Entry 8OM7 (electron microscopy, 3.74 A resolution); this record covers chains A and C of the 6 polymer chains in the assembly.

== Chain A (and C) ==
Name: Lon protease homolog, mitochondrial
From: Homo sapiens
Notes: EC 3.4.21.53; chain C of this document is another copy of the same molecule, construct and numbering; everything in this record applies to it too
UniProtKB: P36776 (LONM_HUMAN); numbering as in UniProt (aligned over 115-959)
Amino-acid sequence (869 residues; each row starts with the number of its first residue):
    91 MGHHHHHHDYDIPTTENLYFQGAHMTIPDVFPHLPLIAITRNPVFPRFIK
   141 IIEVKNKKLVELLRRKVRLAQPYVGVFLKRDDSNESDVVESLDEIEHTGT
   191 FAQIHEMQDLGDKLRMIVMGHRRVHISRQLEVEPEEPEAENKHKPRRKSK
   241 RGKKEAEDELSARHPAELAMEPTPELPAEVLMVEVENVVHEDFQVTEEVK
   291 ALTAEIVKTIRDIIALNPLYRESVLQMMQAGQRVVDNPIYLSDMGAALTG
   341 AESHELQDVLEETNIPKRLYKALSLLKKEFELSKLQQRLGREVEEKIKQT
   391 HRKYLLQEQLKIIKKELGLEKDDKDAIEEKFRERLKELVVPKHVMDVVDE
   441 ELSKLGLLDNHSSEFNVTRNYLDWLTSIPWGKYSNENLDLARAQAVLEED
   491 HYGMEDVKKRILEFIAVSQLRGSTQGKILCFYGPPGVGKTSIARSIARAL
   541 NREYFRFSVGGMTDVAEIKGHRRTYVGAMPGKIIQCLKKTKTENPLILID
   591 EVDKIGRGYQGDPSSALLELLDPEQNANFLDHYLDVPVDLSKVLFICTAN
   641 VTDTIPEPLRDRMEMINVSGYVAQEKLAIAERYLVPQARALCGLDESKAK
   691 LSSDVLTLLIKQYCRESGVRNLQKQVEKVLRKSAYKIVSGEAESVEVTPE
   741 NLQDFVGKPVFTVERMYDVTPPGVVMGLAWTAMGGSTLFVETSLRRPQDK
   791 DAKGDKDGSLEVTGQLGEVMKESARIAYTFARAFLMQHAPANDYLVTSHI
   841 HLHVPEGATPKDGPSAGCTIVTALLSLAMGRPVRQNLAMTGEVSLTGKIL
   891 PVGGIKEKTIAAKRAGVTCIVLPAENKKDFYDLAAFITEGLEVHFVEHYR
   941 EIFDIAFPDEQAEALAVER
Unresolved in the structure: 91-122, 222-271, 949-959
Differences from the reference sequence: initiating methionine (91); expression tag (92-114); engineered mutation Glu-186 (Tyr in P36776)
Curated features (UniProtKB/Swiss-Prot):
  - active site: Ser-855, Lys-898
  - binding site (ATP): Gly-523 to Thr-530
  - natural variant: Glu-476 (E476A: In CODASS), Ser-631 (S631Y: In CODASS), Ala-670 (A670V: In CODASS), Arg-672 (R672C: In CODASS), Pro-676 (P676S: In CODASS), Arg-679 (R679H: In CODASS), Arg-721 (R721G: In CODASS), Ala-724 (A724V: In CODASS), Pro-749 (P749S: In CODASS), Gly-767 (G767E: In CODASS), Ile-927 (deletion: In CODASS)
  - mutagenesis: Lys-529 (K529R: Abolishes ATPase activity, and presumably ATP-driven protein unfolding, but does not block access to the proteolytic active site or prevent a substrate from binding to it), Trp-770 (W770A: Has low basal, but normal stimulated ATPase activity, and retains peptidase activity; W770P: Has normal basal, but low stimulated ATPase activity, and abolishes peptidase activity), Ser-855 (S855A: Lacks both ATPase and protease activity, but retains DNA binding activity), Thr-880 (T880V: Enhances the basal, but not the stimulated ATPase activity), Gly-893 (G893A: Has low basal, but normal stimulated ATPase activity, and retains peptidase activity; G893P: Has normal basal, but low stimulated ATPase activity, and abolishes peptidase activity), Gly-894 (G894A/S: Enhances the basal, but not the stimulated ATPase activity, and retains peptidase activity; G894P: Enhances the basal, but not the stimulated ATPase activity, and abolishes peptidase activity)
Small-molecule neighbours: ADP (adenosine-5'-diphosphate): Asp-490, His-491, Tyr-492, Met-494, Pro-524, Pro-525, Gly-526, Val-527, Gly-528, Lys-529, Thr-530, Ser-531, Tyr-661, Ile-669, Tyr-673, Leu-674, Gln-677, Val-709, Arg-710, Gln-713
From the paper describing this entry:
  - mutagenesis - Y186E: decreased catalytic activity on beta-casein
  - mutagenesis - Y186E: abolished catalytic activity on TFAM
  - mutagenesis - Y186E: decreased catalytic activity on ATPase
  - mutagenesis - Y186E (at least 2 degC): decreased stability
  - post-translational modification sites: Ser-173, Ser-181, Tyr-394 (citing earlier work)
  - mutagenesis - Y186E: decreased catalytic activity on glutaryl-Ala-Ala-Phe-MNA
  - catalytic residues: Ser-855, Lys-898 (citing earlier work)

== Chain A / chain C interface ==
Contacting residue pairs (5):
  Val-383(A) with Glu-398(C); Ile-402(C), hydrophobic
  Glu-384(A) with Leu-395(C)
  Ile-387(A) with Tyr-394(C); Glu-398(C)
Also at the interface, not in a pair above, chain A (4 interface residues in all): Lys-386

== Overview ==
The chain A/chain C interface involves 4 residues from each chain. Ligands of chain A: ADP. Curated annotation
(UniProt) lists active-site residues Ser-855(A) and Lys-898(A), 8 ATP-binding residues and 6 mutagenesis sites
on chain A. From the paper: catalytic residues Ser-855(A) and Lys-898(A); Y186E of chain A reduces catalytic
activity on beta-casein.
Both chains are Lon protease homolog, mitochondrial (Homo sapiens). Entry 8OM7 (Human Mitochondrial Lon Y186E
Mutant ADP Bound) was determined by electron microscopy (same publication as 8OVF, 8OVG, 8OKA and 8OJL).
